8HCM - chains A and B of the 3 polymer chains in the assembly; structure by X-ray diffraction, 2.59 A resolution.

Chain A:
Name: Interferon regulatory factor
Organism: Danio rerio
Reference sequence: Q1RLP9 (Q1RLP9_DANRE); residues 3-108 here correspond to UniProt positions 7-112 (UniProt number = residue number + 4)
Amino-acid sequence (108 residues; each row starts with the number of its first residue):
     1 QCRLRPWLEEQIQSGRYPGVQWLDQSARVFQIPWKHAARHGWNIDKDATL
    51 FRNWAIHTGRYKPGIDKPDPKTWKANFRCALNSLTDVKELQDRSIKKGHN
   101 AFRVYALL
Disordered / not traced: 93-100
Differences from the reference sequence: expression tag (1-2)

Chain B:
Molecule: 14-nt DNA strand
Sequence (14 nucleotides; each row starts with the number of its first residue):
     1 TAGAAAGTGAAAGC

How chain A and chain B interact:
Pairs across the interface - 14 pairs, chain A then chain B:
  Trp-34(A) with DT8(B), hydrogen bond to the phosphate
  Lys-35(A) with DG7(B), phosphate contact
  His-36(A) with DA6(B), sugar contact; DG7(B), sugar contact
  Ala-37(A) with DA6(B), phosphate contact; DG7(B), hydrogen bond to the phosphate
  Lys-71(A) with DA6(B), salt bridge to the phosphate; DG7(B), phosphate contact
  Lys-74(A) with DG7(B), salt bridge to the phosphate
  Arg-78(A) with DT8(B), salt bridge to the phosphate; DG9(B), salt bridge to the phosphate
  Cys-79(A) with DA10(B), base contact
  Asn-82(A) with DG9(B), hydrogen bond to the phosphate
  Arg-103(A) with DT8(B), salt bridge to the phosphate
Interface residues without a listed pair, chain A (12 interface residues in all): Ala-38, Ala-75
Interface residues without a listed pair, chain B (6 interface residues in all): DA5

Overview:
The interface between chain A and chain B involves 12 residues on one side and 6 on the other; the contacts
include 3 hydrogen bonds and 5 salt bridges. Among the polar pairs are Trp-34(A)/DT8(B), Ala-37(A)/DG7(B) and
Asn-82(A)/DG9(B).
Here chain A is Interferon regulatory factor (Danio rerio) and chain B is a 14-nt DNA strand. Entry 8HCM
(zebrafish IRF-11 DBD complex with DNA) was determined by X-ray diffraction together with 8HCL and 8HCS from
the same study.
